8SVD - chains G and B of the 6 polymer chains in the assembly; structure by X-ray diffraction, 3.49 A resolution.

# Chain G
Name: DarR
From: Mycolicibacterium baixiangningiae
Sequence (209 residues; row label = number of the first residue in the row; numbers below 1 keep their minus sign (Gly-2 is residue -2)):
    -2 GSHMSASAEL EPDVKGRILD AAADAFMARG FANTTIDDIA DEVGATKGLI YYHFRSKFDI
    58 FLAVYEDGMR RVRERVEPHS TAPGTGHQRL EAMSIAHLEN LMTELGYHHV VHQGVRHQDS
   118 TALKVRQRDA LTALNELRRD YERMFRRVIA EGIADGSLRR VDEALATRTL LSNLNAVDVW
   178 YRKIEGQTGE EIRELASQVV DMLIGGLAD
Unresolved in the structure: -2 to 7, 112-115
From the paper describing this entry:
  - binding site for the 20-nt DNA strand: Lys44
  - binding site for the 20-nt DNA strand (chain B): Gly45

# Chain B
Molecule: 20-nt DNA strand
Sequence (20 nucleotides; each row starts with the number of its first residue):
     8 TAGATACTCC GGAGTATCTA
Unresolved in the structure: 8

# Interface between chain G and chain B
Pairs across the interface (9; chain G residue first):
  Thr43(G) - DA11(B)  hydrogen bond to the phosphate
  Thr43(G) - DT12(B)  phosphate contact
  Gly45(G) - DG10(B)  sugar contact
  Gly45(G) - DA11(B)  base contact
  Gly45(G) - DT12(B)  base contact
  Leu46(G) - DG10(B)  sugar contact
  Leu46(G) - DA11(B)  phosphate contact
  Tyr49(G) - DA9(B)  hydrogen bond to the phosphate
  Tyr49(G) - DG10(B)  phosphate contact
Other interface residues (no listed pair), chain G (6 interface residues in all): Lys44, His50
Other interface residues (no listed pair), chain B (5 interface residues in all): DA13

# In short
Chain G and chain B form an interface of 6 and 5 residues respectively; the contacts include 2 hydrogen bonds.
Among the polar pairs are Thr43(G)-DA11(B) and Tyr49(G)-DA9(B). From the paper: a binding site for the 20-nt
DNA strand at Lys44(G); a binding site for the 20-nt DNA strand (chain B) at Gly45(G).
Here chain G is DarR (Mycolicibacterium baixiangningiae) and chain B is a 20-nt DNA strand. Entry 8SVD
(Structure of M. baixiangningiae DarR-DNA complex reveals novel dimer-of-dimers DNA binding) was determined by
X-ray diffraction together with 8SUK, 8SV6, 8SVA and 8T5Y from the same study.
